9MII - chains A and H of the 14 polymer chains in the assembly; structure by electron microscopy, 3.30 A resolution.

Chain A:
Protein: HIV-1 Envelope Glycoprotein BG505 SOSIP.664 gp120
Source organism: Human immunodeficiency virus 1
Reference sequence: Q2N0S6 (Q2N0S6_9HIV1); the construct lacks a stretch of the UniProt sequence and is renumbered around it, so the offset changes along the chain: 31-141 = UniProt 30-140; 150-185 = UniProt 141-176; 189-309 = UniProt 188-308; 312-323 = UniProt 309-320; 2 more segments
Amino-acid sequence (516 residues; each row starts with the number of its first residue; note: 14 numbers in that range are skipped by the numbering (no residue carries them; nothing is unmodelled there); a row labelled like 185A-185K holds insertion residues (185A, then the next letters in order); numbers below 1 keep their minus sign (Met-4 is residue -4)):
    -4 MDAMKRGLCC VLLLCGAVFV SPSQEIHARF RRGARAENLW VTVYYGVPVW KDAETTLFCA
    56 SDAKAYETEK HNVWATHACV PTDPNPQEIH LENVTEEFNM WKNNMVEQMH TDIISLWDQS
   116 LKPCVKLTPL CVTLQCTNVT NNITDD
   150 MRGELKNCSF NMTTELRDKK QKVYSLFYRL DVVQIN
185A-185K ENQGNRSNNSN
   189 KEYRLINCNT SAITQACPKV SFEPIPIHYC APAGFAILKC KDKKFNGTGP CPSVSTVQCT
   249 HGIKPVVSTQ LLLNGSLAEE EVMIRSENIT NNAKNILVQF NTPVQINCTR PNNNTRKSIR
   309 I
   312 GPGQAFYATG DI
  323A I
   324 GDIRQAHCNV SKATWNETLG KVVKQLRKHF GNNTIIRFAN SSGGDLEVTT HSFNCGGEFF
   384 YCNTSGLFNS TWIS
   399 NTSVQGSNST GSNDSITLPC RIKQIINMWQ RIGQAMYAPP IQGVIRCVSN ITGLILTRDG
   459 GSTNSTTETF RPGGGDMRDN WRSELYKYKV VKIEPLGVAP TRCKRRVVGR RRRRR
Disordered / not traced: -4 to 32, 58-66, 185A-185K, 399-411, 504-513
Sequence notes: expression tag (-4 to 30, 509-513); engineered mutation Asn332 (Thr330 in Q2N0S6), Cys501 (Ala498 in Q2N0S6)
Disulfide bonds: Cys54-Cys74, Cys119-Cys205, Cys126-Cys196, Cys131-Cys157, Cys218-Cys247, Cys228-Cys239, Cys296-Cys331, Cys378-Cys445, Cys385-Cys418
Glycans and other covalent adducts: N-acetylglucosamine (NAG) linked to Asn88, Asn133, Asn156, Asn160, Asn197, Asn234, Asn276, Asn295, Asn301, Asn332, Asn339, Asn363, Asn386, Asn392, Asn448; glycan linked to Asn262
What the authors report for this chain:
  - post-translational modification sites: Asn276
  - conformationally variable residues: Asn276

Chain H:
Protein: 253-7A03 heavy chain Fv
Source organism: Homo sapiens
Amino-acid sequence (119 residues; row label = number of the first residue in the row; a row labelled like 82A-82C holds insertion residues (82A, then the next letters in order)):
     1 QVQLVQSGAE VKKPGASVKV SCKASGYTFD DYYMHWVRQA PGQGLEWMGW MN
   52A P
    53 KTGGVNYAQR FQGRVTMTRD RSIDTAYMEL
82A-82C NSL
    83 RSDDTAMYYC ARDYGGGY
100A-100B PL
   101 DFWGQGTLVT VSS
Disulfide bonds: Cys22-Cys92

Chain A / chain H interface:
Residue-residue contacts - 32 pairs, chain A then chain H:
  Asn279(A) - Gly99(H)
  Asn279(A) - Tyr100(H)
  Asn280(A) - Trp50(H)
  Asn280(A) - Tyr100(H)  hydrogen bond
  Ala281(A) - Tyr33(H)
  Ala281(A) - Gly99(H)
  Ala281(A) - Tyr100(H)
  Ser365(A) - Val57(H)
  Ser365(A) - Tyr59(H)
  Gly366(A) - Gly55(H)
  Gly366(A) - Gly56(H)
  Gly366(A) - Val57(H)
  Gly367(A) - Gly55(H)
  Asp368(A) - Thr54(H)
  Asp368(A) - Arg71(H)  salt bridge
  Val371(A) - Thr54(H)
  Gln428(A) - Lys53(H)
  Gln428(A) - Arg73(H)  hydrogen bond (backbone-side chain)
  Arg456(A) - Asn58(H)  hydrogen bond (backbone-side chain)
  Asp457(A) - Asn58(H)
  Asp457(A) - Gln64(H)  hydrogen bond
  Gly458(A) - Trp47(H)
  Gly458(A) - Asn58(H)
  Gly458(A) - Tyr59(H)
  Gly458(A) - Ala60(H)
  Gly458(A) - Gln61(H)  hydrogen bond (backbone-backbone)
  Gly459(A) - Trp47(H)
  Gly459(A) - Gln61(H)
  Thr461(A) - Gln61(H)  hydrogen bond
  Arg469(A) - Gln64(H)
  Gly473(A) - Thr54(H)
  Asp474(A) - Lys53(H)  salt bridge
Interface residues without a listed pair, chain A (23 interface residues in all): Lys282, Arg429, Ile430, Ser460, Gly472, Arg476
Interface residues without a listed pair, chain H (19 interface residues in all): Arg62, Gly98
The authors on this interface:
  - epitope / paratope residues, chain A: Asn280(A)

In short:
Chain A and chain H form an interface of 23 and 19 residues respectively; the contacts include 6 hydrogen
bonds and 2 salt bridges. Polar pairs include Asp368(A)-Arg71(H), Asp474(A)-Lys53(H) and Asn280(A)-Tyr100(H).
Covalently linked N-acetylglucosamine: at Asn88(A), Asn133(A), Asn156(A), Asn160(A), Asn197(A) and Asn234(A)
and 9 more. The paper reports the epitope/paratope residue Asn280(A); a modification site at Asn276(A).
Chain A is HIV-1 Envelope Glycoprotein BG505 SOSIP.664 gp120 (Human immunodeficiency virus 1) and chain H is
253-7A03 heavy chain Fv (Homo sapiens); the structure, 253-7A03 Fab in complex with HIV-1 BG505 SOSIP Env
trimer and RM20A3 Fab, was determined by electron microscopy, deposited together with 9MIA, 9MIB, 9MIC, 9MID,
9MIF, 9MIH and 4 further entries.
